PDB entry 8RM1 | electron microscopy, 3.10 A resolution | chains A and F of the 6 polymer chains in the assembly

# Chain A
Name: Envelope glycoprotein gp130
From: Simian foamy virus
Reference sequence: K7YEW5 (K7YEW5_9RETR); numbering as in UniProt (aligned over 127-570)
Sequence (444 residues; each row starts with the number of its first residue):
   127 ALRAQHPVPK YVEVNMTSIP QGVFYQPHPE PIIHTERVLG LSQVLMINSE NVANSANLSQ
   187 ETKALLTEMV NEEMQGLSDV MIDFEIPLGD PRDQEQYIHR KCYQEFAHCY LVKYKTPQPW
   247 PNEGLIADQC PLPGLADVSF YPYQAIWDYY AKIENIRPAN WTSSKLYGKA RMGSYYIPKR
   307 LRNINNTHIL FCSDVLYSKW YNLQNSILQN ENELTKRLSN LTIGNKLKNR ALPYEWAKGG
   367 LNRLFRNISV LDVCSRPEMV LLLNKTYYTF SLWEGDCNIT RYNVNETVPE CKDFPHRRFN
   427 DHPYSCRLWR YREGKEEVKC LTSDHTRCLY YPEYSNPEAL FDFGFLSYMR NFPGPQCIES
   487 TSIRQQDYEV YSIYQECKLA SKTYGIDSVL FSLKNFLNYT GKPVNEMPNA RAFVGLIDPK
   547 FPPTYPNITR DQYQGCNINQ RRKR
Disordered / not traced: 127-138, 414-415, 420-425, 554-570
Disulfides: Cys-228/Cys-503, Cys-235/Cys-318, Cys-256/Cys-380, Cys-403/Cys-483, Cys-417/Cys-432, Cys-446/Cys-454
Glycans and other covalent adducts: N-acetylglucosamine (NAG) linked to Asn-141, Asn-183

# Chain F
Name: Envelope glycoprotein gp130
From: Simian foamy virus
Reference sequence: K7YEW5 (K7YEW5_9RETR); numbering as in UniProt (aligned over 571-907)
Sequence (372 residues; row label = number of the first residue in the row):
   571 EVNNNYSKLR SMGYALTGAV QTLAQISDIN DQNLQQGIYL LRDHIVTLME ATLHDISIME
   631 GMFAVQHVHT HLNHLRTMLM ERRIDWTYMS SSWLQTQLQK SDDEMKVIKR TARSLVYYVK
   691 QTYNSLTATA WEIGLYYELI IPRHIYLNNW QIVNIGHLIK SAGQLTHVTL SHPYEIINRE
   751 CSNTLYLHLE ECRRLDYVIC DVVKIVQPCG NSSDSSDCPV WAEPVKEPHV QISPLKNGSY
   811 LVLASSTDCQ IPPYVPSVVT VNETTQCFGV TFKKPLVAEE KTSLEPQLPH LQLRLPHLVG
   871 IIAKIKGIKI EVTSSGESIK DQLERAKAEL LRLDIHEDDD DKAGWSHPQF EKGGGSGGGS
   931 GGGSWSHPQF EK
Disordered / not traced: 571-572, 730-734, 781-784, 903-942
Disulfides: Cys-762/Cys-770, Cys-779/Cys-788, Cys-819/Cys-837
Glycans and other covalent adducts: glycan linked to Asn-807
Sequence notes: expression tag (908-942)

# Chain A / chain F interface
Contacting residue pairs (4; chain A residue first):
  Pro-155(A) with Tyr-706(F), hydrophobic
  Glu-156(A) with Arg-652(F), salt bridge
  Glu-187(A) with Gln-862(F)
  Leu-191(A) with Pro-859(F), hydrophobic
Other interface residues (no listed pair), chain F (7 interface residues in all): Leu-685, His-860, Leu-861

# Overview
The interface between chain A and chain F involves 4 residues on one side and 7 on the other, with 1 salt
bridge. Its one salt-bridged contact is Glu-156(A)/Arg-652(F). N-acetylglucosamine is covalently linked to
Asn-141(A) and Asn-183(A).
Chain A is Envelope glycoprotein gp130 and chain F is Envelope glycoprotein gp130, both from Simian foamy
virus; the structure, Cryo-EM structure of a Foamy Virus fusion glycoprotein in the postfusion conformation,
was determined by electron microscopy (same publication as 8RM0).
